6SLN - chains C and P of the 6 polymer chains in the assembly; structure by X-ray diffraction, 2.61 A resolution.

Chain C:
Protein: Lipoprotein RagB
Source organism: Porphyromonas gingivalis (strain ATCC BAA-308 / W83)
UniProtKB: F5H948 (F5H948_PORGI); residues 20-501 here = UniProt positions 20-501
Amino-acid sequence (488 residues; each row starts with the number of its first residue):
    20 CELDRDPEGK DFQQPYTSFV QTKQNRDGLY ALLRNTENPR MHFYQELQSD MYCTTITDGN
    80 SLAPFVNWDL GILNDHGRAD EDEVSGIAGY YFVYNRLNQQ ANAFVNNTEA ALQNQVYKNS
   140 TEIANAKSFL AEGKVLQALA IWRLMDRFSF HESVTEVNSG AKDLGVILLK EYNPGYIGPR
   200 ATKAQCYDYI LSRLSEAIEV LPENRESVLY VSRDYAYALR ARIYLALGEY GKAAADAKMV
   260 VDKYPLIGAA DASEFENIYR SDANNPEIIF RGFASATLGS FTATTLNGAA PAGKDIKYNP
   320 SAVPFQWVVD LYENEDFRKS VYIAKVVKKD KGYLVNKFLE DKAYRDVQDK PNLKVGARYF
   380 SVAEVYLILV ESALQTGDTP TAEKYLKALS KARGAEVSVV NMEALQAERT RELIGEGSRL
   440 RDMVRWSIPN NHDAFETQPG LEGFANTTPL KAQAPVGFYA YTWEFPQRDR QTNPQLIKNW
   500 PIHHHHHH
Disordered / not traced: 501-507
Construct notes: expression tag (502-507)
Covalent attachments: palmitic acid (PLM) linked to C20

Chain P:
Protein: Gln-thr-ala-gly-ala-asn-ser-gln-arg-gly-ser-ala-gly
Amino-acid sequence (13 residues; row label = number of the first residue in the row):
     2 QTAGANSQRG SAG

Chain C / chain P interface:
Residue-residue contacts (7):
  G78(C) - T3(P)
  G78(C) - A4(P)
  G78(C) - G5(P)
  N79(C) - G5(P)  hydrogen bond (side chain-backbone)
  I91(C) - G5(P)
  R97(C) - R10(P)
  D101(C) - R10(P)  salt bridge
Other interface residues (no listed pair), chain C (6 interface residues in all): S80
Other interface residues (no listed pair), chain P (6 interface residues in all): Q2, Q9

In short:
The chain C/chain P interface involves 6 residues from each chain; the contacts include 1 hydrogen bond and 1
salt bridge. Polar contacts include D101(C)-R10(P) and N79(C)-G5(P). Palmitic acid is covalently linked to
C20(C).
Chain C is Lipoprotein RagB (Porphyromonas gingivalis (strain ATCC BAA-308 / W83)) and chain P is
Gln-thr-ala-gly-ala-asn-ser-gln-arg-gly-ser-ala-gly; the structure, Structure of the RagAB peptide
transporter, was determined by X-ray diffraction together with 6SLI, 6SLJ, 6SM3, 6SML and 6SMQ from the same
study.
